7NFC - chains B and E of the 18 polymer chains in the assembly; structure by electron microscopy, 4.14 A resolution (low resolution: residue-level contacts below are approximate; hydrogen-bond / salt-bridge calls are withheld).

Chain B:
Molecule: X-ray repair cross-complementing protein 6
From: Homo sapiens
Notes: EC 3.6.4.-, 4.2.99.-
Reference sequence: P12956 (XRCC6_HUMAN); residues 1-609 here = UniProt positions 1-609
Sequence (609 residues; numbered 1 to 609; the number before each row is that of its first residue):
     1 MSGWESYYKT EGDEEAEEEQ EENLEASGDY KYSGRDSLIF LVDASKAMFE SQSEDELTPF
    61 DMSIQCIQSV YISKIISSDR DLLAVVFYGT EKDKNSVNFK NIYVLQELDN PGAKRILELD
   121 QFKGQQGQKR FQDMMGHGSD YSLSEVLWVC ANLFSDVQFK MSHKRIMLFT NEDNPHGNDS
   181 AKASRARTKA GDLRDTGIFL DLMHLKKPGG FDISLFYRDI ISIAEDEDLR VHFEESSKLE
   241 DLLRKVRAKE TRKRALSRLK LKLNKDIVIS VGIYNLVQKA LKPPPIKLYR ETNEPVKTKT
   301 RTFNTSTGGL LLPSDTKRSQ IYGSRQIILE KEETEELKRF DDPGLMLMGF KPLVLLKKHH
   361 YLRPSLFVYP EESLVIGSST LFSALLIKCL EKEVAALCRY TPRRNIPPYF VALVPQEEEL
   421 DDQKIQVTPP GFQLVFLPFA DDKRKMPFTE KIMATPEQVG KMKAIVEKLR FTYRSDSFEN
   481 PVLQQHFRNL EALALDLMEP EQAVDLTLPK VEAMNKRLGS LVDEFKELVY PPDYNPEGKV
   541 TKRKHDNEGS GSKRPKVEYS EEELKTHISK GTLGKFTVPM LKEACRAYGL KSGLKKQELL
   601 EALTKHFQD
Not modelled in the structure: 1-31, 50-57, 223-236, 449-453, 535-609
Swiss-Prot annotation at these positions:
  - region: Val578 to Glu583 (Interaction with BAX)
  - active site: Lys31 (Schiff-base intermediate with DNA)
  - modified residue: Ser2 (N-acetylserine), Ser6 (Phosphoserine), Ser27 (Phosphoserine), Lys31 (N6-acetyllysine), Ser51 (Phosphoserine), Ser306 (Phosphoserine), Lys317 (N6-acetyllysine), Lys331 (N6-acetyllysine), Lys338 (N6-acetyllysine), Thr455 (Phosphothreonine), Lys461 (N6-acetyllysine), Ser477 (Phosphoserine), Ser520 (Phosphoserine), Lys539 (N6-acetyllysine), Lys542 (N6-acetyllysine), Lys544 (N6-acetyllysine), Ser550 (Phosphoserine), Lys553 (N6-acetyllysine), Lys556 (N6-acetyllysine), Ser560 (Phosphoserine) and 1 more in UniProt
  - cross-link (Glycyl lysine isopeptide (Lys-Gly)): Lys287 (interchain with G-Cter in SUMO2), Lys317 (interchain with G-Cter in SUMO2), Lys556 (interchain with G-Cter in SUMO2)
  - mutagenesis: Lys31 (K31A: Diminishes the ability to form a Schiff base. Abolishes adduct formation; when associated with A-160 and A-164), Lys160 (K160A: Abolishes adduct formation; when associated with A-31 and A-160), Lys164 (K164A: Abolishes adduct formation; when associated with A-31 and A-164), Lys539 (K539Q: Complete loss of suppression of BAX-induced apoptosis; K539R: No effect on suppression of BAX-induced apoptosis), Lys542 (K542Q: Complete loss of suppression of BAX-induced apoptosis; K542R: No effect on suppression of BAX-induced apoptosis), Lys544 (K544R: No effect on suppression of BAX-induced apoptosis), Lys553 (K553Q: Partial loss of suppression of BAX-induced apoptosis; K553R: No effect on suppression of BAX-induced apoptosis), Lys556 (K556R: No effect on suppression of BAX-induced apoptosis), Lys570 (K570R: Loss of methylation; loss of anti-apoptotic activity; no effect on XRCC5 stabilization)

Chain E:
Molecule: 28-nt DNA strand
Sequence (28 nucleotides; each row starts with the number of its first residue):
    18 GCTAATAAAC TAAAAACTAT TATTATGG

Chain B / chain E interface:
Residue-residue contacts - 13 pairs, chain B then chain E:
  Ser33(B) - DT35(E)
  Lys160(B) - DA36(E)
  Lys253(B) - DC34(E)
  Lys253(B) - DT35(E)
  Ala255(B) - DA32(E)
  Leu256(B) - DA32(E)
  Ser257(B) - DA32(E)
  Arg258(B) - DA32(E)
  Arg258(B) - DC34(E)
  Lys287(B) - DT28(E)
  Thr298(B) - DT28(E)
  Arg403(B) - DA31(E)
  Arg403(B) - DA32(E)

Overview:
10 residues of chain B face 6 of chain E across their interface. Curated annotation (UniProt) lists
active-site residue Lys31(B) and 9 mutagenesis sites on chain B.
Here chain B is X-ray repair cross-complementing protein 6 (Homo sapiens) and chain E is a 28-nt DNA strand.
Entry 7NFC (Cryo-EM structure of NHEJ super-complex (dimer)) was determined by electron microscopy, deposited
together with 7NFE.
